Entry 8IV4 (electron microscopy, 3.59 A resolution); this record covers chains B and G of the 5 polymer chains in the assembly.

[Chain B]
Molecule: light chain of 8H12
Organism: Mus musculus
Sequence (107 residues; row label = number of the first residue in the row):
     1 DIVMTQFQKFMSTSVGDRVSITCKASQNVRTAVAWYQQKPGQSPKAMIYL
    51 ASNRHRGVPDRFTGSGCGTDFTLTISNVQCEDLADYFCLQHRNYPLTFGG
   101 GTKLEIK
Disulfides: Cys23-Cys88

[Chain G]
Molecule: Spike protein S1
Organism: Severe acute respiratory syndrome coronavirus 2
UniProt: P0DTC2 (SPIKE_SARS2); residues 324-527 here = UniProt positions 324-527
Sequence (204 residues; numbered 324 to 527; the number before each row is that of its first residue):
   324 ESIVRFPNITNLCPFGEVFNATRFASVYAWNRKRISNCVADYSVLYNSAS
   374 FSTFKCYGVSPTKLNDLCFTNVYADSFVIRGDEVRQIAPGQTGKIADYNY
   424 KLPDDFTGCVIAWNSNNLDSKVGGNYNYLYRLFRKSNLKPFERDISTEIY
   474 QAGSTPCNGVEGFNCYFPLQSYGFQPTNGVGYQPYRVVVLSFELLHAPAT
   524 VCGP
Not modelled in the structure: 324-332, 527
Disulfides: Cys336-Cys361, Cys379-Cys432, Cys391-Cys525, Cys480-Cys488
Covalently attached groups: N-acetylglucosamine (NAG) linked to Asn343
Curated features (UniProtKB/Swiss-Prot):
  - region: Arg403 to Asp405 (Integrin-binding motif), Asn448 to Phe456 (Immunodominant HLA epitope recognized by the CD8+)
  - glycosylation: Ser325 (O-linked (HexNAc...) serine), Asn331 (N-linked (GlcNAc...) (complex) asparagine), Asn343 (N-linked (GlcNAc...) (complex) asparagine)
  - natural variant: Gly339 (G339D: In strain: Omicron/BA.1, Omicron/BA.2 and 4 more; G339H: In strain: Omicron/BA.2.75, Omicron/XBB.1.5 and 1 more), Arg346 (R346K: In strain: Mu/B.1.621; R346T: In strain: Omicron/BQ.1.1, Omicron/XBB.1.5 and 1 more), Leu368 (L368I: In strain: Omicron/XBB.1.5, Omicron/EG.5.1), Ser371 (S371F: In strain: Omicron/BA.2, Omicron/BA.2.12.1 and 6 more; S371L: In strain: Omicron/BA.1), Ser373 (S373P: In strain: Omicron/BA.1, Omicron/BA.2 and 7 more), Ser375 (S375F: In strain: Omicron/BA.1, Omicron/BA.2 and 7 more), Thr376 (T376A: In strain: Omicron/BA.2, Omicron/BA.2.12.1 and 5 more), Asp405 (D405N: In strain: Omicron/BA.2, Omicron/BA.2.12.1 and 6 more), Arg408 (R408S: In strain: Omicron/BA.2, Omicron/BA.2.12.1 and 6 more), Lys417 (K417N: In strain: Beta/B.1.351, Omicron/BA.1 and 8 more; K417T: In strain: Gamma/P.1), Asn440 (N440K: In strain: Omicron/BA.1, Omicron/BA.2 and 7 more), Lys444 (K444T: In strain: Omicron/BQ.1.1), 16 further natural variant entries in UniProt
  - mutagenesis: Asn331 (N331Q: Reduced viral infectivity), Asn343 (N343Q: Reduced viral infectivity), Leu452 (L452R: Increased resistance to neutralizing antibodies. Decreases HLA binding to NF9 epitope. Increased binding affinity to human ACE2), Tyr453 (Y453F: Decreased HLA binding to NF9 epitope. Increased binding affinity to human ACE2), Ala475 (A475V: Increased resistance to neutralizing antibodies), Val483 (V483A: Increased resistance to neutralizing antibodies), Glu484 (E484D: Increased replication in human TMEM106B overexpressing cells), Phe490 (F490L: Increased resistance to neutralizing antibodies and human covalescent sera neutralization), Gln493 (Q493N: Reduced host ACE2-binding affinity in vitro; Q493Y: Reduced host ACE2-binding affinity in vitro), Asn501 (N501T: Reduced host ACE2-binding affinity in vitro; N501Y: Increased binding affinity to human ACE2), His519 (H519P: Increased resistance to human covalescent sera neutralization)
What the authors report for this chain:
  - conformationally variable residues (loop rearrangement): Lys417, Ile472 to Tyr489, Gln493

[Interface between chain B and chain G]
Contacting residue pairs - 5 pairs, chain B then chain G:
  Thr31(B) with Tyr473(G)
  Leu50(B) with Tyr473(G), hydrophobic; Tyr489(G), hydrophobic
  His91(B) with Asn487(G), hydrogen bond (backbone-side chain)
  Arg92(B) with Ser477(G), hydrogen bond
Also at the interface, not in a pair above, chain B (5 interface residues in all): Tyr94
Also at the interface, not in a pair above, chain G (7 interface residues in all): Gly476, Thr478, Phe486

[Summary]
5 residues of chain B and 7 residues of chain G are in contact; the contacts include 2 hydrogen bonds. Polar
pairs include His91(B)-Asn487(G) and Arg92(B)-Ser477(G). N-acetylglucosamine is covalently linked to
Asn343(G). Curated annotation (UniProt) lists 11 mutagenesis sites on chain G. From the paper: conformational
variability at Lys417(G), Ile472(G) and Gln493(G).
Here chain B is light chain of 8H12 (Mus musculus) and chain G is Spike protein S1 (Severe acute respiratory
syndrome coronavirus 2). Entry 8IV4 (Cryo-EM structure of SARS-CoV-2 spike protein in complex with double nAbs
8H12 and 3E2 (local refinement)) was determined by electron microscopy (same publication as 8IV5 and 8IV8).
